4X7J - chain A; structure by X-ray diffraction, 2.30 A resolution.

== Chain A ==
Name: Eukaryotic translation initiation factor 2-alpha kinase 3
From: Homo sapiens
Notes: EC 2.7.11.1
UniProtKB: Q9NZJ5 (E2AK3_HUMAN); the construct lacks a stretch of the UniProt sequence and is renumbered around it, so the offset changes along the chain: 575-663 = UniProt 575-663; 869-874 = UniProt 664-669; 875-1094 = UniProt 875-1094
Chain sequence (317 residues; each row starts with the number of its first residue; note: 205 numbers in that range are skipped by the numbering (no residue carries them; nothing is unmodelled there)):
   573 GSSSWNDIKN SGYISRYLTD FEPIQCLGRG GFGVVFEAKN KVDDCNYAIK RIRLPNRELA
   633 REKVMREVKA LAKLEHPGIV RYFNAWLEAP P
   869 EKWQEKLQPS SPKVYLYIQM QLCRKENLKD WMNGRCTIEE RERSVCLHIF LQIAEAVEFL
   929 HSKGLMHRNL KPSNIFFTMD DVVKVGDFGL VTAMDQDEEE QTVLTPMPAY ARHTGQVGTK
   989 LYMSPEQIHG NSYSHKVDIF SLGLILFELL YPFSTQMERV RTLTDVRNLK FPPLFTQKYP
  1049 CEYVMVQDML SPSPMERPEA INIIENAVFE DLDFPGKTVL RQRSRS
Unresolved in the structure: 573-584, 869-880, 960-987, 1087-1094
Construct notes: expression tag (573-574); engineered mutation Asn-937 (Asp in Q9NZJ5)
Swiss-Prot annotation at these positions:
  - binding site (ATP): Leu-599 to Val-607, Lys-622
  - modified residue: Tyr-619 (Phosphotyrosine), Thr-982 (Phosphothreonine), Ser-1094 (Phosphoserine)

== Summary ==
Curated annotation (UniProt) lists 10 ATP-binding residues.
Chain A is Eukaryotic translation initiation factor 2-alpha kinase 3 (Homo sapiens); the structure, Co-crystal
Structure of PERK with
2-amino-N-[4-methoxy-3-(trifluoromethyl)phenyl]-4-methyl-3-[2-(methylamino)quinazolin-6-yl]benzamide
inhibitor, was determined by X-ray diffraction together with 4X7H, 4X7K, 4X7L, 4X7N and 4X7O from the same
study.
